PDB entry 9FQC | X-ray diffraction, 2.35 A resolution | chain A

== Chain A ==
Molecule: Phosphoserine phosphatase
From: Brucella melitensis
Notes: EC 3.1.3.3
UniProt: Q8YI30 (Q8YI30_BRUME); residues -5 to 295 here correspond to UniProt positions 2-302 (UniProt number = residue number + 7)
Chain sequence (307 residues; numbered -11 to 295; the number before each row is that of its first residue; numbers below 1 keep their minus sign (Gly-11 is residue -11)):
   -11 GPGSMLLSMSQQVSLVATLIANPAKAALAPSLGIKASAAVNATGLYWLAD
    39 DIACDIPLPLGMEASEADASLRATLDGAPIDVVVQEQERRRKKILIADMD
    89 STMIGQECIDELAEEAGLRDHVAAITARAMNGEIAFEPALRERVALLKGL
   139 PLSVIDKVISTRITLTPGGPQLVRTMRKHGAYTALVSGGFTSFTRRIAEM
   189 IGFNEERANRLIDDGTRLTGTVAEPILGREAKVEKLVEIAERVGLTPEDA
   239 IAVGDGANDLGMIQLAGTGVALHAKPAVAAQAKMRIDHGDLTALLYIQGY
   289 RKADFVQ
Unresolved in the structure: -11 to 0
Differences from the reference sequence: expression tag (-11 to -6)
Bound ions: Ca2+: Asp86, Asp88, Asp243 (together with phosphoserine)
Residues lining bound ligands: phosphoserine (SEP): Asp86, Met87, Asp88, Glu95, Ile97, Thr114, Met118, Phe124, Leu128, Arg131, Ser175, Gly176, Gly177, Lys220, Asn246

== In short ==
Ligands of chain A: phosphoserine. Asp86, Asp88 and Asp243 coordinate Ca2+.
Chain A is Phosphoserine phosphatase (Brucella melitensis); the structure, Crystal structure of phosphoserine
phosphatase (SerB) from Brucella melitensis in copmplex with O-Phosphoserine, was determined by X-ray
diffraction (same publication as 9FQN, 9FQ5, 8QOB, 8Q4S and 7QPL).
